6MHG - chains E and B of the 23 polymer chains in the assembly; structure by electron microscopy, 3.57 A resolution.

[Chain E]
Molecule: circumsporozoite protein
From: Plasmodium falciparum
Notes: fragment: shortened construct
Amino-acid sequence (278 residues; each row starts with the number of its first residue; numbers below 1 keep their minus sign (Tyr-76 is residue -76)):
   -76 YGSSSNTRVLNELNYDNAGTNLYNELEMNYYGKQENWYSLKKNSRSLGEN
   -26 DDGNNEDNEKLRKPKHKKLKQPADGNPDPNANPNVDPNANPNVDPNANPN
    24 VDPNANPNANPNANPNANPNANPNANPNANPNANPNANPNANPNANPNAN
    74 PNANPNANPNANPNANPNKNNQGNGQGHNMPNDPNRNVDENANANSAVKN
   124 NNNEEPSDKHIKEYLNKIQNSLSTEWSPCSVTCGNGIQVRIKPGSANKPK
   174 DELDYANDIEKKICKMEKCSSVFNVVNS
Disordered / not traced: -76 to 0, 91-201

[Chain B]
Molecule: Fab311 heavy chain
From: Homo sapiens
Reference sequence: V9HW68 (V9HW68_HUMAN); residues 103-217 here correspond to UniProt positions 130-244 (UniProt number = residue number + 27)
Amino-acid sequence (225 residues; numbered 1 to 217 plus 8 insertion-coded residues; the number before each row is that of its first residue; a row labelled like 82A-82C holds insertion residues (82A, then the next letters in order)):
     1 EVQLVESGGGVVPPGRSLRLSCATSGFTFSNYGMHWVRQAPGKGLEWVAI
    51 IW
   52A Y
    53 DGSRNFYAASVEGRFTISRDNSKNTLYLQM
82A-82C NSL
    83 RVEDTAVYYCARAAYYDT
100A-100D SGYG
   101 DYWGQGTLVTVSSASTKGPSVFPLAPSSKSTSGGTAALGCLVKDYFPEPV
   151 TVSWNSGALTSGVHTFPAVLQSSGLYSLSSVVTVPSSSLGTQTYICNVNH
   201 KPSNTKVDKKVEPKSCD
Disordered / not traced: 1, 114-217
Disulfide bonds: Cys22-Cys92

[Interface between chain E and chain B]
Contacting residue pairs (19):
  Ala64(E) - Phe58(B)  hydrophobic
  Pro66(E) - Phe58(B)  hydrophobic
  Asn67(E) - Thr100(B)  hydrogen bond (side chain-backbone)
  Asn67(E) - Ser100A(B)
  Ala68(E) - Trp52(B)
  Asn69(E) - Trp52(B)
  Asn69(E) - Tyr97(B)
  Pro70(E) - Gly33(B)
  Pro70(E) - Ile50(B)  hydrophobic
  Pro70(E) - Trp52(B)
  Pro70(E) - Tyr52A(B)  hydrogen bond (backbone-backbone)
  Pro70(E) - Ala95(B)  hydrophobic
  Asn71(E) - Asn31(B)
  Asn71(E) - Tyr32(B)
  Asn71(E) - Gly33(B)  hydrogen bond (side chain-backbone)
  Asn71(E) - Tyr52A(B)
  Asn71(E) - Ala95(B)  hydrogen bond (side chain-backbone)
  Ala72(E) - Asn31(B)  hydrogen bond (backbone-backbone)
  Ala72(E) - Tyr52A(B)
Interface residues without a listed pair, chain E (9 interface residues in all): Asn65
Interface residues without a listed pair, chain B (14 interface residues in all): Arg56, Ala96, Gly100B

[Overview]
9 residues of chain E face 14 of chain B across their interface; the contacts include 5 hydrogen bonds. Polar
pairs include Asn67(E)-Thr100(B), Asn71(E)-Gly33(B) and Asn71(E)-Ala95(B).
Here chain E is circumsporozoite protein (Plasmodium falciparum) and chain B is Fab311 heavy chain (Homo
sapiens). Entry 6MHG (Cryo-EM structure of the circumsporozoite protein of Plasmodium falciparum with a
vaccine-elicited antibody reveals maturation of ...) was determined by electron microscopy (same publication
as 6MB3).
